PDB entry 4KTS | X-ray diffraction, 1.30 A resolution | chains A and B

# Chain A
Name: Cationic trypsin
From: Bos taurus
Notes: EC 3.4.21.4
UniProtKB: P00760 (TRY1_BOVIN); the construct lacks a stretch of the UniProt sequence and is renumbered around it, so the offset changes along the chain: 16-34 = UniProt 24-42; 37-67 = UniProt 43-73; 69-125 = UniProt 74-130; 127-130 = UniProt 131-134; 5 more segments
Sequence (223 residues; row label = number of the first residue in the row; note: 10 numbers in that range are skipped by the numbering (no residue carries them; nothing is unmodelled there)):
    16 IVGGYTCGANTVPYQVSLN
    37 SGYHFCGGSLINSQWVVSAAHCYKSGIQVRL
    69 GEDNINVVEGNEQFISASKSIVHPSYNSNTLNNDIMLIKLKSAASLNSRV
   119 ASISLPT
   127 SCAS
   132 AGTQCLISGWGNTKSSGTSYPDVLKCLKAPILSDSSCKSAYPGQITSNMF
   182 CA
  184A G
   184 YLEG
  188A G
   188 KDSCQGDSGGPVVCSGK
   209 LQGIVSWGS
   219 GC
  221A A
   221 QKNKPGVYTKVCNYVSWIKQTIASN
Curated features (UniProtKB/Swiss-Prot):
  - active site (Charge relay system): His-57, Asp-102, Ser-195
  - binding site (Ca(2+)): Glu-70, Asn-72, Val-75, Glu-80
  - binding site (substrate): Asp-189, Ser-190, Gln-192, Gly-193, Ser-195
Disulfide bonds: Cys-22/Cys-157, Cys-42/Cys-58, Cys-128/Cys-232, Cys-136/Cys-201, Cys-168/Cys-182, Cys-191/Cys-220
Bound ions: Ca2+: Glu-70, Asn-72, Val-75, Glu-80

# Chain B
Name: Microviridin
From: Microcystis aeruginosa MRC
UniProtKB: B2G3C8 (B2G3C8_MICAE); residues 2-14 here correspond to UniProt positions 37-49 (UniProt number = residue number + 35)
Sequence (14 residues; numbered 1 to 14; the number before each row is that of its first residue):
     1 XISTRKYPSDWEEW
Construct notes: acetylation (1)
Modified residues: ACE (acetyl group) at position 1
Glycans and other covalent adducts: covalent link Thr-4/Asp-10; covalent link Lys-6/Glu-13, Ser-9/Glu-12

# Interface between chain A and chain B
Residue-residue contacts - 34 pairs, chain A then chain B:
  His-40(A) / Tyr-7(B)
  Phe-41(A) / Lys-6(B)
  Phe-41(A) / Tyr-7(B)  hydrogen bond (backbone-backbone)
  Cys-42(A) / Lys-6(B)
  His-57(A) / Thr-4(B)
  His-57(A) / Arg-5(B)
  His-57(A) / Lys-6(B)
  His-57(A) / Asp-10(B)  salt bridge
  Lys-60(A) / Glu-13(B)
  Leu-99(A) / Thr-4(B)
  Tyr-151(A) / Tyr-7(B)
  Asp-189(A) / Arg-5(B)  salt bridge
  Ser-190(A) / Arg-5(B)  hydrogen bond
  Cys-191(A) / Arg-5(B)
  Gln-192(A) / Thr-4(B)  hydrogen bond (side chain-backbone)
  Gln-192(A) / Arg-5(B)
  Gln-192(A) / Lys-6(B)
  Gln-192(A) / Pro-8(B)
  Gly-193(A) / Arg-5(B)  hydrogen bond (backbone-backbone)
  Gly-193(A) / Lys-6(B)
  Gly-193(A) / Tyr-7(B)
  Asp-194(A) / Arg-5(B)  hydrogen bond (backbone-backbone)
  Ser-195(A) / Arg-5(B)  hydrogen bond (side chain-backbone)
  Ser-195(A) / Lys-6(B)  hydrogen bond (side chain-backbone)
  Ser-214(A) / Thr-4(B)
  Ser-214(A) / Arg-5(B)  hydrogen bond (backbone-backbone)
  Trp-215(A) / Ser-3(B)
  Trp-215(A) / Thr-4(B)
  Trp-215(A) / Arg-5(B)
  Gly-216(A) / Ser-3(B)  hydrogen bond (backbone-backbone)
  Gly-216(A) / Arg-5(B)
  Gly-219(A) / Arg-5(B)  hydrogen bond (backbone-side chain)
  Cys-220(A) / Arg-5(B)
  Gly-226(A) / Arg-5(B)
Interface residues without a listed pair, chain A (24 interface residues in all): Tyr-39, Cys-58, Val-213, Tyr-228
Interface residues without a listed pair, chain B (10 interface residues in all): Ile-2, Ser-9

# In short
The interface between chain A and chain B involves 24 residues on one side and 10 on the other; the contacts
include 10 hydrogen bonds and 2 salt bridges. Polar contacts include His-57(A)/Asp-10(B), Asp-189(A)/Arg-5(B)
and Ser-190(A)/Arg-5(B).
Here chain A is Cationic trypsin (Bos taurus) and chain B is Microviridin (Microcystis aeruginosa MRC). Entry
4KTS (Bovine trypsin in complex with microviridin J at pH 8.5) was determined by X-ray diffraction (same
publication as 4KTU).
